PDB entry 7XXG | electron microscopy, 3.37 A resolution | chains B and D of the 4 polymer chains in the assembly

[Chain B]
Molecule: VP2
From: Echovirus E18
Chain sequence (260 residues; numbered 1 to 260; the number before each row is that of its first residue):
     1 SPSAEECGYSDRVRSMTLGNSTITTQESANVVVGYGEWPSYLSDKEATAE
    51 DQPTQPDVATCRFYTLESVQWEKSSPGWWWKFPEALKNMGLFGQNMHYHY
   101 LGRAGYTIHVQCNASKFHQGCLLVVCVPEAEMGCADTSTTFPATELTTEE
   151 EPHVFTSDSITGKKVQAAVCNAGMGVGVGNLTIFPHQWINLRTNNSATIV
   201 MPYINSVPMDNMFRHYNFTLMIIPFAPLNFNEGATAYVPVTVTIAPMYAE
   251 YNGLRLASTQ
Not modelled in the structure: 1-10

[Chain D]
Molecule: VP4
From: Echovirus E18
Chain sequence (69 residues; row label = number of the first residue in the row):
     1 MGAQVSTQKTGAHETSLNAKGNSIIHYTNINFYKDAASSASNRQELQQDP
    51 GKFTDPVKDLMVKTLPALN
Not modelled in the structure: 1-26, 69

[Chain B / chain D interface]
Contacting residue pairs (11):
  Asp11(B) with Leu68(D)
  Arg12(B) with Leu68(D)
  Arg14(B) with Asp59(D), salt bridge
  Asn30(B) with Val57(D); Asp59(D); Met61(D), hydrogen bond
  Val31(B) with Val57(D); Lys58(D), hydrogen bond (backbone-backbone)
  Val32(B) with Pro56(D), hydrophobic
  Val33(B) with Pro56(D), hydrogen bond (backbone-backbone)
  Tyr35(B) with Phe53(D), hydrophobic
Interface residues without a listed pair, chain B (10 interface residues in all): Trp38, Thr193
Interface residues without a listed pair, chain D (8 interface residues in all): Lys52

[Overview]
10 residues of chain B and 8 residues of chain D are in contact; the contacts include 3 hydrogen bonds and 1
salt bridge. Polar pairs include Arg14(B)-Asp59(D), Asn30(B)-Met61(D) and Val31(B)-Lys58(D).
Here chain B is VP2 and chain D is VP4, both from Echovirus E18. Entry 7XXG (Echo 18 at pH5.5) was determined
by electron microscopy, deposited together with 7XXA and 7XXJ.
